PDB entry 6ORQ | electron microscopy, 4.40 A resolution (low resolution: residue-level contacts below are approximate; hydrogen-bond / salt-bridge calls are withheld) | chains A and B of the 12 polymer chains in the assembly

Chain A:
Protein: RC1 variant of HIV-1 Env glycoprotein gp41
Source organism: Human immunodeficiency virus 1
Sequence (148 residues; row label = number of the first residue in the row):
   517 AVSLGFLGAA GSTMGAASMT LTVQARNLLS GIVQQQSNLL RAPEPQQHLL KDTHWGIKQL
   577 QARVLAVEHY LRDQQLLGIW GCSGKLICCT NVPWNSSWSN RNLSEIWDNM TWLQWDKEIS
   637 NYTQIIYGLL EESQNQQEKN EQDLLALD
Unresolved in the structure: 517, 547-569
Disulfides: Cys598-Cys604
Covalent attachments: N-acetylglucosamine (NAG) linked to Asn611, Asn618, Asn637

Chain B:
Protein: RC1 variant of HIV-1 Env glycoprotein gp120
Source organism: Human immunodeficiency virus 1
Sequence (473 residues; each row starts with the number of its first residue; note: 12 numbers in that range are skipped by the numbering (no residue carries them; nothing is unmodelled there); a row labelled like 185A-185I holds insertion residues (185A, then the next letters in order)):
    31 AENLWVTVYY GVPVWKDAET TLFCASDAKA YETEKHNVWA THACVPTDPN PQEIHLENVT
    91 EEFNMWKNNM VEQMHEDIIS LWDQSLKPCV KLTPLCVTLQ CTNYAPNLLS
   149 NMRGELKQCS FNMTTELRDK KQKVYSLFYR LDVVQIN
185A-185I ENQGNRSNN
   187 SNKEYRLINC NTSAITQACP KVSFEPIPIH YCAPAGFAIL KCKDKKFNGT GPCPSVSTVQ
   247 CTHGIKPVVS TQLLLNGSLA EEEVIIRSEN ITNNAKNILV QLNTPVQINC TRPNNNTVKS
   307 IRI
   312 GPGQAFYYFG
  321A D
   322 IIGDIRMAHC NVSKATWNET LGKVVKQLRK HFGNNTIIRF AQSSGGDLEV TTHSFNCGGE
   382 FFYCNTSGLF NSTWISN
   400 TSVQGSNSTG SNDSIVLPCR IKQIINMWQR IGQAMYAPPI QGVIRCVSNI TGLILTRDGG
   460 STNSTTETFR PGGGDMRDNW RSELYKYKVV KIEPLGVAPT RCKRRV
Unresolved in the structure: 185A-185I, 400-410
Disulfides: Cys119-Cys205, Cys126-Cys196, Cys131-Cys157, Cys218-Cys247, Cys228-Cys239, Cys296-Cys331, Cys378-Cys445, Cys385-Cys418
Covalent attachments: N-acetylglucosamine (NAG) linked to Asn88, Asn160, Asn197, Asn234, Asn262, Asn279, Asn295, Asn301, Asn332, Asn339, Asn355, Asn386, Asn392, Asn448
From the paper describing this entry:
  - post-translational modification sites: Asn332

Chain A / chain B interface:
Residue-residue contacts (58):
  Phe522(A) - Ile84(B)
  Leu523(A) - Pro43(B)
  Leu523(A) - Leu86(B)
  Gly524(A) - Leu86(B)
  Ala526(A) - Pro43(B)
  Gly527(A) - Glu87(B)
  Gly527(A) - Asn88(B)
  Gly527(A) - Val89(B)
  Leu537(A) - Gly41(B)
  Gln540(A) - Gly41(B)
  Asn543(A) - Gln246(B)
  Leu544(A) - Tyr40(B)
  Leu544(A) - Ala221(B)
  Leu544(A) - Gly222(B)
  Leu544(A) - Ile491(B)
  Ser546(A) - Gln246(B)
  Trp571(A) - Cys54(B)
  Trp571(A) - Ala70(B)
  Trp571(A) - Cys74(B)
  Trp571(A) - Leu111(B)
  Lys574(A) - Leu52(B)
  Lys574(A) - Asp107(B)
  Gln575(A) - Val75(B)
  Ala578(A) - Pro220(B)
  His585(A) - Lys490(B)
  Tyr586(A) - Tyr40(B)
  Asp589(A) - Tyr40(B)
  Asp589(A) - Pro493(B)
  Leu602(A) - Tyr40(B)
  Ile603(A) - Tyr39(B)
  Cys604(A) - Thr37(B)
  Cys604(A) - Val38(B)
  Cys605(A) - Thr37(B)
  Cys605(A) - Cys501(B)
  Cys605(A) - Lys502(B)
  Cys605(A) - Arg503(B)
  Thr606(A) - Trp35(B)
  Thr606(A) - Val36(B)
  Thr606(A) - Arg503(B)
  Asn607(A) - Trp35(B)
  Val608(A) - Trp35(B)
  Val608(A) - Val36(B)
  Pro609(A) - Trp35(B)
  Trp610(A) - Leu34(B)
  Trp610(A) - Val36(B)
  Trp610(A) - Pro498(B)
  Trp623(A) - Tyr39(B)
  Trp623(A) - Pro498(B)
  Trp628(A) - Tyr39(B)
  Trp628(A) - Val42(B)
  Trp628(A) - Val44(B)
  Leu629(A) - Val44(B)
  Trp631(A) - Val496(B)
  Trp631(A) - Pro498(B)
  Lys633(A) - Lys46(B)
  Tyr643(A) - Leu494(B)
  Gln650(A) - Arg503(B)
  Glu654(A) - Val505(B)
Also at the interface, not in a pair above, chain A (44 interface residues in all): Leu520, Leu545, His570, Leu581, Ala582, Leu592, Trp596, Asn618, Leu619, Asp632
Also at the interface, not in a pair above, chain B (44 interface residues in all): Trp45, Ser110, Phe223, Thr244, Ala497, Thr499

In short:
Chain A and chain B each contribute 44 residues to their interface. N-acetylglucosamine is covalently linked
to Asn611(A), Asn618(A) and Asn637(A). Covalently linked N-acetylglucosamine: at Asn88(B), Asn160(B),
Asn197(B), Asn234(B), Asn262(B) and Asn279(B) and 8 more. From the paper: a modification site at Asn332(B).
Here chain A is RC1 variant of HIV-1 Env glycoprotein gp41 and chain B is RC1 variant of HIV-1 Env
glycoprotein gp120, both from Human immunodeficiency virus 1. Entry 6ORQ (Modified BG505 SOSIP-based immunogen
RC1 in complex with the elicited V3-glycan patch antibody Ab275MUR) was determined by electron microscopy
(same publication as 6ORN and 6ORP).
